PDB entry 4CFY | X-ray diffraction, 1.17 A resolution | chain A

[Chain A]
Protein: Subtilisin savinase
Organism: Bacillus lentus
Notes: EC 3.4.21.62
UniProt: P29600 (SUBS_BACLE); residues 1-269 here = UniProt positions 1-269
Chain sequence (269 residues; each row starts with the number of its first residue):
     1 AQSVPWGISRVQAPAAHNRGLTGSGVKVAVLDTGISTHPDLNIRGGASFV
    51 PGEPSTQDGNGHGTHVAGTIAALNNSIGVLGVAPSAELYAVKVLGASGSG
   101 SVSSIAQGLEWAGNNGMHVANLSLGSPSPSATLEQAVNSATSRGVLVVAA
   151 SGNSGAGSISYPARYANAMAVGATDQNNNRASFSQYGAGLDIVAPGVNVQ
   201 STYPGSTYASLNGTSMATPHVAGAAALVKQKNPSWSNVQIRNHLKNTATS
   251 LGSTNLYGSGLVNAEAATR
Curated features (UniProtKB/Swiss-Prot):
  - active site (Charge relay system): D32, H62, S215
  - binding site (Ca(2+)): Q2, D40, L73, N75, I77, V79, A163, Y165, A168
Ion coordination: Ca2+: Q2, D40, L73, N75, I77, V79; Na+: A163, Y165, A168

[In short]
Q2, D40, L73, N75, I77 and V79 coordinate Ca2+. A163, Y165 and A168 coordinate Na+. UniProt lists 3
active-site residues and 9 Ca2+-binding residues.
Chain A is Subtilisin savinase (Bacillus lentus); the structure, Savinase crystal structures for combined
single crystal diffraction and powder diffraction analysis, was determined by X-ray diffraction (same
publication as 4CFZ and 4CG0).
